PDB entry 1QLT | X-ray diffraction, 2.20 A resolution | chains A and B

[Chain A (and B)]
Molecule: Vanillyl-alcohol oxidase
From: Penicillium simplicissimum
Notes: EC 1.1.3.7; chain B of this document is another copy of the same molecule, construct and numbering; everything in this record applies to it too
UniProtKB: P56216 (VAOX_PENSI); residue numbers follow UniProt; this construct covers 1-560
Sequence (560 residues; row label = number of the first residue in the row):
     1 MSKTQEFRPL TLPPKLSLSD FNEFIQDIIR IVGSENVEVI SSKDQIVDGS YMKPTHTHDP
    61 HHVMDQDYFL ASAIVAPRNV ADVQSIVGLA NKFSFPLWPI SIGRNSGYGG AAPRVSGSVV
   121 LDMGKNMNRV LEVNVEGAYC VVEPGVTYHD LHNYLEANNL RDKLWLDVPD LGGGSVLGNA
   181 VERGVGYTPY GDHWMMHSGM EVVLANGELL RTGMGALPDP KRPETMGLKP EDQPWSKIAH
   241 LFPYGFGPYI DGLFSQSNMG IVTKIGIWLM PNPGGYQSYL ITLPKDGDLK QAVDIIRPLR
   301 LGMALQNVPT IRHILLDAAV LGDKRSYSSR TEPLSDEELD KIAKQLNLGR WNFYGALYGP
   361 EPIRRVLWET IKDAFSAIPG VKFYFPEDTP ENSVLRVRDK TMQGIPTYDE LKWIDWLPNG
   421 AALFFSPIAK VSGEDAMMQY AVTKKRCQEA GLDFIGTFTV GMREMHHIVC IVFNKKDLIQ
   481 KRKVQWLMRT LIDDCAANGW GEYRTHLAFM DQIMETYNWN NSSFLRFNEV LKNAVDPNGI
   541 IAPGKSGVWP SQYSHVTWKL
Not modelled in the structure: 1-5, 42-46
Differences from the reference sequence: engineered mutation Ala422 (His in the reference)
Small-molecule neighbours: FAD (flavin-adenine dinucleotide): Trp98, Pro99, Ile100, Ser101, Ile102, Gly103, Arg104, Asn105, Ser106, Tyr108, Gly110, Met123, Pro144, Pro169, Asp170, Leu171, Gly174, Ser175, Leu177, Gly178, Asn179, Val181, Glu182, Gly184, Val185, Tyr187, Gly260, Ile261, Val262, Glu410, Leu411, Trp413, Ile414, Phe424, Tyr503, Arg504, Lys545
Curated features (UniProtKB/Swiss-Prot):
  - active site: Tyr108, Tyr503, Arg504
  - site: Asp170 (Important for the catalytic mechanism)
Reported in the primary citation:
  - mutagenesis - H422A (1 order of magnitude): decreased catalytic activity
  - mutagenesis - H422A: unchanged binding to flavin-adenine dinucleotide
  - binding site for flavin-adenine dinucleotide: Glu410 to Leu417
  - conformationally variable residues (side-chain flip): His61, Glu410 to Leu417

[Chain A / chain B interface]
Residue-residue contacts - 197 pairs, chain A then chain B:
  Val135(A) - Arg297(B)
  Glu136(A) - Arg297(B)  hydrogen bond (backbone-side chain)
  Glu136(A) - Lys430(B)  salt bridge
  Glu136(A) - Ser432(B)
  Gly137(A) - Arg463(B)  hydrogen bond (backbone-side chain)
  Ala138(A) - Arg463(B)  hydrogen bond (backbone-side chain)
  Arg183(A) - Tyr244(B)
  Arg183(A) - Gly245(B)
  Arg183(A) - Phe246(B)
  Arg183(A) - Gly247(B)  hydrogen bond (side chain-backbone)
  Arg183(A) - Tyr249(B)
  Tyr190(A) - Arg463(B)  hydrogen bond
  Asp192(A) - Tyr244(B)  hydrogen bond
  Trp194(A) - Tyr244(B)
  Met195(A) - Met195(B)  hydrophobic
  Met195(A) - Tyr244(B)
  Glu201(A) - Trp519(B)
  Leu204(A) - Phe527(B)  hydrophobic
  Leu209(A) - Trp519(B)
  Leu209(A) - Asn520(B)
  Leu209(A) - Ser523(B)  hydrogen bond (backbone-side chain)
  Leu210(A) - Trp519(B)
  Leu210(A) - Ser523(B)
  Leu210(A) - Phe524(B)  hydrophobic
  Leu210(A) - Phe527(B)  hydrophobic
  Arg211(A) - Trp519(B)
  Gly213(A) - Tyr517(B)
  Met214(A) - Ile428(B)  hydrophobic
  Met214(A) - Gly501(B)
  Met214(A) - Tyr517(B)  hydrogen bond
  Gly215(A) - Trp519(B)
  Ala216(A) - Thr516(B)
  Ala216(A) - Tyr517(B)
  Ala216(A) - Asn518(B)  hydrogen bond (backbone-backbone)
  Ala216(A) - Trp519(B)  hydrogen bond (backbone-backbone)
  Ala216(A) - Phe524(B)  hydrophobic
  Leu217(A) - Gly499(B)
  Leu217(A) - Trp500(B)
  Leu217(A) - Gly501(B)
  Leu217(A) - Thr516(B)
  Leu217(A) - Tyr517(B)
  Pro218(A) - Thr516(B)
  Pro218(A) - Asn518(B)
  Pro218(A) - Trp519(B)
  Pro220(A) - Ala496(B)
  Pro220(A) - Ala497(B)
  Pro220(A) - Gly499(B)
  Pro230(A) - Trp519(B)
  Pro230(A) - Asn520(B)
  Gln233(A) - Trp519(B)  hydrogen bond
  Lys237(A) - Lys430(B)
  Lys237(A) - Asp435(B)  salt bridge
  Lys237(A) - Met438(B)
  Lys237(A) - Asn498(B)  hydrogen bond (side chain-backbone)
  Lys237(A) - Gly499(B)
  Lys237(A) - Trp500(B)
  Ile238(A) - Ile428(B)  hydrophobic
  Ile238(A) - Ala429(B)
  Ile238(A) - Lys430(B)
  Leu241(A) - Lys430(B)
  Leu241(A) - Arg463(B)
  Leu241(A) - Glu464(B)
  Phe242(A) - Ile428(B)  hydrophobic
  Phe242(A) - Glu464(B)
  Phe242(A) - His466(B)
  Phe242(A) - Tyr503(B)  hydrophobic
  Tyr244(A) - Arg183(B)
  Tyr244(A) - Asp192(B)  hydrogen bond
  Tyr244(A) - Trp194(B)
  Tyr244(A) - Met195(B)
  Gly245(A) - Glu502(B)
  Gly245(A) - Tyr503(B)
  Phe246(A) - Arg183(B)
  Phe246(A) - Gln256(B)
  Phe246(A) - Glu502(B)
  Phe246(A) - Tyr503(B)
  Phe246(A) - Thr505(B)
  Phe246(A) - Ile513(B)  hydrophobic
  Phe246(A) - Met514(B)  hydrophobic
  Phe246(A) - Tyr517(B)  hydrophobic
  Phe246(A) - Phe524(B)
  Phe246(A) - Ser546(B)
  Gly247(A) - Arg183(B)  hydrogen bond (backbone-side chain)
  Gly247(A) - Ser255(B)
  Gly247(A) - Gln256(B)  hydrogen bond (backbone-side chain)
  Gly247(A) - Ser546(B)
  Pro248(A) - Ser255(B)
  Pro248(A) - Gln256(B)
  Pro248(A) - Ser257(B)
  Pro248(A) - Phe524(B)
  Pro248(A) - Asn528(B)
  Tyr249(A) - Arg183(B)
  Tyr249(A) - Gly252(B)  hydrogen bond (backbone-backbone)
  Tyr249(A) - Leu253(B)
  Tyr249(A) - Ser255(B)
  Ile250(A) - Leu253(B)  hydrophobic
  Ile250(A) - Phe524(B)  hydrophobic
  Ile250(A) - Phe527(B)  hydrophobic
  Ile250(A) - Asn528(B)
  Gly252(A) - Tyr249(B)  hydrogen bond (backbone-backbone)
  Leu253(A) - Tyr249(B)
  Leu253(A) - Ile250(B)  hydrophobic
  Leu253(A) - Leu253(B)  hydrophobic
  Leu253(A) - Leu531(B)  hydrophobic
  Phe254(A) - Phe527(B)  hydrophobic
  Ser255(A) - Gly247(B)
  Ser255(A) - Pro248(B)
  Ser255(A) - Tyr249(B)
  Gln256(A) - Phe246(B)
  Gln256(A) - Gly247(B)  hydrogen bond (side chain-backbone)
  Gln256(A) - Pro248(B)
  Ser257(A) - Pro248(B)
  Trp268(A) - Arg463(B)
  Leu269(A) - Arg463(B)  hydrogen bond (backbone-side chain)
  Pro271(A) - Leu301(B)  hydrophobic
  Arg297(A) - Val135(B)
  Arg297(A) - Glu136(B)  hydrogen bond (side chain-backbone)
  Leu301(A) - Pro271(B)  hydrophobic
  Ile363(A) - Leu367(B)  hydrophobic
  Val366(A) - Ile363(B)  hydrophobic
  Leu367(A) - Ile363(B)  hydrophobic
  Ile428(A) - Met214(B)  hydrophobic
  Ile428(A) - Ile238(B)  hydrophobic
  Ile428(A) - Phe242(B)  hydrophobic
  Ala429(A) - Ile238(B)
  Lys430(A) - Glu136(B)  salt bridge
  Lys430(A) - Lys237(B)
  Lys430(A) - Ile238(B)
  Lys430(A) - Leu241(B)
  Asp435(A) - Lys237(B)  salt bridge
  Met438(A) - Lys237(B)
  Arg463(A) - Gly137(B)  hydrogen bond (side chain-backbone)
  Arg463(A) - Ala138(B)  hydrogen bond (side chain-backbone)
  Arg463(A) - Tyr190(B)  hydrogen bond
  Arg463(A) - Leu241(B)
  Arg463(A) - Trp268(B)
  Arg463(A) - Leu269(B)  hydrogen bond (side chain-backbone)
  Glu464(A) - Leu241(B)
  Glu464(A) - Phe242(B)
  His466(A) - Phe242(B)
  Ala496(A) - Pro220(B)
  Ala497(A) - Pro220(B)
  Asn498(A) - Lys237(B)  hydrogen bond (backbone-side chain)
  Gly499(A) - Leu217(B)
  Gly499(A) - Pro220(B)
  Gly499(A) - Lys237(B)
  Trp500(A) - Lys237(B)
  Gly501(A) - Met214(B)
  Glu502(A) - Phe246(B)
  Tyr503(A) - Phe242(B)  hydrophobic
  Tyr503(A) - Gly245(B)
  Thr505(A) - Phe246(B)
  Ile513(A) - Phe246(B)  hydrophobic
  Met514(A) - Phe246(B)
  Thr516(A) - Leu217(B)
  Thr516(A) - Pro218(B)
  Tyr517(A) - Gly213(B)
  Tyr517(A) - Met214(B)  hydrogen bond
  Tyr517(A) - Ala216(B)
  Tyr517(A) - Leu217(B)  hydrophobic
  Tyr517(A) - Phe246(B)  hydrophobic
  Asn518(A) - Ala216(B)  hydrogen bond (backbone-backbone)
  Asn518(A) - Pro218(B)
  Trp519(A) - Leu209(B)
  Trp519(A) - Leu210(B)
  Trp519(A) - Arg211(B)
  Trp519(A) - Gly215(B)
  Trp519(A) - Ala216(B)  hydrogen bond (backbone-backbone)
  Trp519(A) - Pro218(B)
  Trp519(A) - Pro230(B)
  Trp519(A) - Gln233(B)  hydrogen bond
  Asn520(A) - Leu209(B)
  Asn520(A) - Pro230(B)
  Ser523(A) - Leu209(B)  hydrogen bond (side chain-backbone)
  Ser523(A) - Leu210(B)
  Phe524(A) - Leu210(B)  hydrophobic
  Phe524(A) - Ala216(B)  hydrophobic
  Phe524(A) - Phe246(B)
  Phe524(A) - Pro248(B)
  Phe524(A) - Ile250(B)  hydrophobic
  Phe527(A) - Leu204(B)  hydrophobic
  Phe527(A) - Leu210(B)  hydrophobic
  Phe527(A) - Ile250(B)  hydrophobic
  Phe527(A) - Phe254(B)  hydrophobic
  Phe527(A) - Val535(B)  hydrophobic
  Asn528(A) - Pro248(B)
  Asn528(A) - Ile250(B)
  Val530(A) - Ala534(B)
  Leu531(A) - Leu253(B)  hydrophobic
  Leu531(A) - Leu531(B)  hydrophobic
  Leu531(A) - Val535(B)  hydrophobic
  Ala534(A) - Val530(B)
  Ala534(A) - Ala534(B)  hydrophobic
  Val535(A) - Phe527(B)  hydrophobic
  Val535(A) - Leu531(B)  hydrophobic
  Ser546(A) - Phe246(B)
  Ser546(A) - Gly247(B)
Interface residues without a listed pair, chain A (89 interface residues in all): Ser236, Met270, Met303, Pro362, Ser432, Arg504, Met510, Val548
Interface residues without a listed pair, chain B (89 interface residues in all): Glu201, Ser236, Met270, Met303, Pro362, Val366, Arg504, Met510, Val548

[In short]
The chain A/chain B interface involves 89 residues from each chain, with 30 hydrogen bonds and 4 salt bridges.
Polar pairs include Glu136(A)-Lys430(B), Lys237(A)-Asp435(B) and Glu136(A)-Arg297(B). Ligands of chain A:
flavin-adenine dinucleotide. From the paper: a binding site for flavin-adenine dinucleotide at Glu410(A);
H422A of chain A reduces catalytic activity.
Both chains are Vanillyl-alcohol oxidase (Penicillium simplicissimum). Entry 1QLT (Structure of the H422A
mutant of the flavoenzyme vanillyl-alcohol oxidase) was determined by X-ray diffraction, deposited together
with 1QLU.
